Entry 8FYB (electron microscopy, 3.10 A resolution); this record covers chains B and H of the 10 polymer chains in the assembly.

== Chain B ==
Protein: Cas1
Sequence (316 residues; row label = number of the first residue in the row):
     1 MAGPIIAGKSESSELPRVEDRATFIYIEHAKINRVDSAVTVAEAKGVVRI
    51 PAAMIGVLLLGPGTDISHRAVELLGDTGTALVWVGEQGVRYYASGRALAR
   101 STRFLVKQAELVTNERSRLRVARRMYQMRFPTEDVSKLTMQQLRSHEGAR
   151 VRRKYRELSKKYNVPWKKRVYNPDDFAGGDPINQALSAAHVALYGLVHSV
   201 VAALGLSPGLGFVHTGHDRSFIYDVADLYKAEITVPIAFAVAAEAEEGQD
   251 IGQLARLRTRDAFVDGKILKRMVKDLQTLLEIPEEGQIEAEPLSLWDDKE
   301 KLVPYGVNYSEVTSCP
Unresolved in the structure: 1-19, 312-316
Reported in the primary citation:
  - binding site for the 33-nt DNA strand (chain H): Lys168
  - binding site for the 78-nt DNA strand: Gln141
  - binding site for the 64-nt DNA strand: Lys168

== Chain H ==
Molecule: 33-nt DNA strand
Sequence (33 nucleotides; each row starts with the number of its first residue):
     1 AAACGGAGACCTGGTCTCAATCTGCGTGTTCCC
Unresolved in the structure: 32-33

== How chain B and chain H interact ==
Residue-residue contacts (45; chain B residue first):
  His29(B) - DT23(H)  hydrogen bond to the base
  Pro62(B) - DT23(H)  base contact
  Pro62(B) - DG24(H)  phosphate contact
  Gly85(B) - DG24(H)  phosphate contact
  Glu86(B) - DT23(H)  sugar contact
  Glu86(B) - DG24(H)  hydrogen bond to the phosphate
  Arg90(B) - DC25(H)  salt bridge to the phosphate
  Arg90(B) - DG26(H)  salt bridge to the phosphate
  Tyr92(B) - DG24(H)  hydrogen bond to the base
  Tyr126(B) - DT29(H)  hydrogen bond to the base
  Arg144(B) - DT29(H)  hydrogen bond to the base
  Glu147(B) - DT29(H)  base contact
  Gly148(B) - DT29(H)  base contact
  Val151(B) - DT30(H)  phosphate contact
  Tyr155(B) - DT30(H)  hydrogen bond to the phosphate
  Arg169(B) - DT27(H)  hydrogen bond to the phosphate
  Arg169(B) - DG28(H)  salt bridge to the phosphate
  Arg169(B) - DT30(H)  sugar contact
  Val170(B) - DT30(H)  base contact
  Tyr171(B) - DT27(H)  hydrogen bond to the base
  Tyr171(B) - DT30(H)  stacking on the base
  Pro173(B) - DT27(H)  base contact
  Pro173(B) - DT30(H)  base contact
  Phe176(B) - DG26(H)  stacking on the base
  Ser187(B) - DT27(H)  sugar contact
  His190(B) - DG28(H)  phosphate contact
  Val191(B) - DG26(H)  sugar contact
  Val191(B) - DT27(H)  sugar contact
  Tyr194(B) - DG28(H)  hydrogen bond to the phosphate
  His214(B) - DG28(H)  phosphate contact
  His214(B) - DT29(H)  salt bridge to the phosphate
  His217(B) - DG28(H)  hydrogen bond to the base
  Tyr223(B) - DG28(H)  hydrogen bond to the base
  Asp227(B) - DT29(H)  base contact
  Lys230(B) - DG28(H)  sugar contact
  Lys230(B) - DT29(H)  salt bridge to the phosphate
  Gly252(B) - DG26(H)  base contact
  Gln253(B) - DC22(H)  phosphate contact
  Gln253(B) - DT23(H)  phosphate contact
  Gln253(B) - DG26(H)  base contact
  Arg256(B) - DT23(H)  salt bridge to the phosphate
  Arg256(B) - DG24(H)  salt bridge to the phosphate
  Arg256(B) - DC25(H)  salt bridge to the phosphate
  Arg256(B) - DG26(H)  base contact
  Leu257(B) - DT23(H)  phosphate contact
Interface residues without a listed pair, chain B (34 interface residues in all): Gly63, Val89, Arg129, Lys168
Interface residues without a listed pair, chain H (10 interface residues in all): DC31

== Summary ==
Chain B and chain H form an interface of 34 and 10 residues respectively, with 11 hydrogen bonds, 8 salt
bridges and 2 aromatic stacking contacts. Among the polar pairs are His29(B)-DT23(H), Tyr92(B)-DG24(H) and
Tyr126(B)-DT29(H). The paper reports a binding site for the 33-nt DNA strand (chain H) at Lys168(B); a binding
site for the 78-nt DNA strand at Gln141(B).
Here chain B is Cas1 and chain H is a 33-nt DNA strand. Entry 8FYB (Cryo-EM structure of
Cas1:Cas2-DEDDh:half-site integration complex) was determined by electron microscopy, deposited together with
8FY9, 8FYA, 8FYC and 8FYD.
